7UDW - chains A and E of the 5 polymer chains in the assembly; structure by X-ray diffraction, 3.00 A resolution.

# Chain A (and E)
Name: De novo designed pentameric proton channel QQLL
Notes: chain E of this document is another copy of the same molecule, construct and numbering; everything in this record applies to it too
Amino-acid sequence (26 residues; numbered 1 to 26; the number before each row is that of its first residue):
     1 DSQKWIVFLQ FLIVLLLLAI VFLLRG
Unresolved in the structure: 26

# How chain A and chain E interact
Pairs across the interface (26; chain A residue first):
  Ser2(A) - Gln3(E)
  Ser2(A) - Val7(E)
  Trp5(A) - Phe11(E)  hydrophobic
  Ile6(A) - Ile6(E)  hydrophobic
  Ile6(A) - Val7(E)  hydrophobic
  Ile6(A) - Gln10(E)
  Leu9(A) - Val7(E)
  Leu9(A) - Gln10(E)
  Leu9(A) - Phe11(E)  hydrophobic
  Gln10(A) - Gln10(E)
  Ile13(A) - Gln10(E)
  Ile13(A) - Ile13(E)  hydrophobic
  Ile13(A) - Val14(E)  hydrophobic
  Ile13(A) - Leu17(E)  hydrophobic
  Leu16(A) - Val14(E)
  Leu16(A) - Leu17(E)  hydrophobic
  Leu16(A) - Leu18(E)  hydrophobic
  Leu17(A) - Leu17(E)  hydrophobic
  Ile20(A) - Leu17(E)  hydrophobic
  Ile20(A) - Ile20(E)  hydrophobic
  Ile20(A) - Val21(E)  hydrophobic
  Ile20(A) - Leu24(E)  hydrophobic
  Leu23(A) - Val21(E)
  Leu23(A) - Leu24(E)  hydrophobic
  Leu23(A) - Arg25(E)
  Leu24(A) - Leu24(E)  hydrophobic
Interface residues without a listed pair, chain A (12 interface residues in all): Gln3
Interface residues without a listed pair, chain E (14 interface residues in all): Lys4

# Summary
Chain A and chain E form an interface of 12 and 14 residues respectively.
Chain A and chain E are both De novo designed pentameric proton channel QQLL; the structure, Designed
pentameric proton channel QQLL, was determined by X-ray diffraction (same publication as 7UDV, 7UDX, 7UDY and
7UDZ).
